Entry 3U4B (X-ray diffraction, 2.89 A resolution); this record covers chains H and L.

== Chain H ==
Molecule: CH04 Heavy chain
Source organism: Homo sapiens
Chain sequence (238 residues; each row starts with the number of its first residue; a row labelled like 82A-82C holds insertion residues (82A, then the next letters in order)):
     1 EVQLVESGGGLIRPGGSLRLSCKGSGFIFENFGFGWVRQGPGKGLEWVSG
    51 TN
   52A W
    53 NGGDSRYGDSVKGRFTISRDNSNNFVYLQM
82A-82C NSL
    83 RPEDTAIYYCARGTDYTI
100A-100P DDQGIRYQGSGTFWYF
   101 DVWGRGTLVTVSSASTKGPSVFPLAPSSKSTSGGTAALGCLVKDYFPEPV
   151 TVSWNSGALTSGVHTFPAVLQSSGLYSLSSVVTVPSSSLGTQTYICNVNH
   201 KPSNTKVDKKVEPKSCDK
Not modelled in the structure: 127-132, 214-218
Disulfide bonds: Cys22-Cys92, Cys140-Cys196

== Chain L ==
Molecule: CH02 Light chain
Source organism: Homo sapiens
Chain sequence (215 residues; row label = number of the first residue in the row):
     1 EIVLTQSPATLSVSPGERATLSCRASQ
   27A N
    28 VHPRYFAWYQQKRGQSPRLLIHSGSTRAAGIADRFSGGGSGMHFTLTITR
    78 VEPEDFAVYFCQQYGGSPYTFGQGTRVELRRTVAAPSVFIFPPSDEQLKS
   128 GTASVVCLLNNFYPREAKVQWKVDNALQSGNSQESVTEQDSKDSTYSLSS
   178 TLTLSKADYEKHKVYACEVTHQGLSSPVTKSFNRGEC
Not modelled in the structure: 214
Disulfide bonds: Cys23-Cys88, Cys134-Cys194

== Interface between chain H and chain L ==
Residue-residue contacts (59):
  Gln39(H) - Gln38(L)  hydrogen bond
  Gly44(H) - Phe87(L)
  Leu45(H) - Pro44(L)  hydrophobic
  Leu45(H) - Phe87(L)
  Leu45(H) - Phe98(L)
  Glu46(H) - Phe98(L)
  Trp47(H) - Tyr96(L)
  Trp47(H) - Phe98(L)
  Arg58(H) - Ser94(L)  hydrogen bond
  Tyr59(H) - Pro95(L)
  Asp61(H) - Glu1(L)
  Asp61(H) - Pro95(L)
  Tyr91(H) - Gln38(L)
  Tyr91(H) - Ser43(L)
  Tyr91(H) - Pro44(L)
  Phe100M(H) - Tyr96(L)
  Trp100N(H) - Gln89(L)  hydrogen bond (backbone-side chain)
  Trp100N(H) - Tyr91(L)  hydrophobic
  Trp100N(H) - Tyr96(L)
  Tyr100O(H) - Tyr36(L)
  Tyr100O(H) - Leu46(L)  hydrophobic
  Tyr100O(H) - His49(L)  hydrogen bond
  Tyr100O(H) - Tyr91(L)
  Phe100P(H) - Tyr36(L)  hydrogen bond (backbone-side chain)
  Phe100P(H) - Leu46(L)
  Trp103(H) - Tyr36(L)  hydrophobic
  Trp103(H) - Pro44(L)
  Gly104(H) - Ser43(L)  hydrogen bond (backbone-side chain)
  Arg105(H) - Ser43(L)
  Val121(H) - Glu123(L)
  Phe122(H) - Ser121(L)
  Phe122(H) - Glu123(L)
  Phe122(H) - Gln124(L)
  Pro123(H) - Ser121(L)
  Leu124(H) - Phe118(L)
  Ala125(H) - Phe118(L)
  Ala137(H) - Phe116(L)  hydrophobic
  Ala137(H) - Phe118(L)
  Ala137(H) - Leu135(L)  hydrophobic
  Leu138(H) - Phe118(L)  hydrophobic
  Leu141(H) - Ser131(L)
  His164(H) - Asn137(L)  hydrogen bond
  His164(H) - Asn138(L)  hydrogen bond
  His164(H) - Ser174(L)  hydrogen bond
  Phe166(H) - Leu135(L)  hydrophobic
  Phe166(H) - Ser162(L)
  Phe166(H) - Thr164(L)
  Phe166(H) - Ser174(L)
  Phe166(H) - Leu175(L)  hydrophobic
  Phe166(H) - Ser176(L)
  Pro167(H) - Ser162(L)  hydrogen bond (backbone-side chain)
  Pro167(H) - Val163(L)
  Val169(H) - Gln160(L)
  Val169(H) - Glu161(L)
  Leu170(H) - Gln160(L)  hydrogen bond (backbone-side chain)
  Gln171(H) - Gln160(L)
  Val181(H) - Leu135(L)  hydrophobic
  Thr183(H) - Asn137(L)
  Lys209(H) - Glu123(L)  salt bridge
Interface residues without a listed pair, chain H (43 interface residues in all): Val37, Gly60, Ile100, Asp101, Pro126, Gly133, Thr135, Ala136, Lys143, Ser179
Interface residues without a listed pair, chain L (40 interface residues in all): Tyr32, Ala34, Gln42, Gln100, Ser114, Ser127, Thr129, Val133, Thr180

== In short ==
The interface between chain H and chain L involves 43 residues on one side and 40 on the other, with 11
hydrogen bonds and 1 salt bridge. Polar pairs include Lys209(H)-Glu123(L), Gln39(H)-Gln38(L) and
Arg58(H)-Ser94(L).
Chain H is CH04 Heavy chain and chain L is CH02 Light chain, both from Homo sapiens; the structure,
CH04H/CH02L Fab P4, was determined by X-ray diffraction, deposited together with 3TCL, 3U1S, 3U36, 3U46 and
3U4E.
